9B18 - chains B and D of the 4 polymer chains in the assembly; structure by electron microscopy, 2.30 A resolution.

== Chain B ==
Protein: viral protein 3
Organism: enterovirus D68
Reference sequence: A0A097BW12 (A0A097BW12_9ENTO); residues 1-247 here correspond to UniProt positions 318-564 (UniProt number = residue number + 317)
Amino-acid sequence (247 residues; each row starts with the number of its first residue):
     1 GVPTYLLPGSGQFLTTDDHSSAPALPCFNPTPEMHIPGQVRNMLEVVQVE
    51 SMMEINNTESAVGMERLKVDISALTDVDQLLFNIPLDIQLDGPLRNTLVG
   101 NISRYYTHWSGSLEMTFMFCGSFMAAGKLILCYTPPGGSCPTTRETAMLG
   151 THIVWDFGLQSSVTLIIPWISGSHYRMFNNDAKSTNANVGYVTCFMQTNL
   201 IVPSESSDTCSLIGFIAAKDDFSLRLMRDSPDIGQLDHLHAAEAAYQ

== Chain D ==
Protein: Capsid protein VP4
Organism: enterovirus D68
Reference sequence: Q68T42 (POLG_HED68); residues 0-68 here correspond to UniProt positions 1-69 (UniProt number = residue number + 1)
Amino-acid sequence (69 residues; each row starts with the number of its first residue; numbering starts at 0):
     0 MGAQVTRQQTGTHENANIATNGSHITYNQINFYKDSYAASASKQDFSQDP
    50 SKFTEPVVEGLKAGAPVLK
Not modelled in the structure: 0-28, 63, 68
Swiss-Prot annotation at these positions:
  - site: Lys68 (Cleavage)
  - lipidation: Gly1 (N-myristoyl glycine)

== Interface between chain B and chain D ==
Pairs across the interface (40):
  Asp18(B) with Ser39(D); Ala40(D), hydrogen bond (side chain-backbone); Lys42(D), salt bridge
  His19(B) with Ser39(D)
  Ser20(B) with Ile29(D), hydrogen bond (side chain-backbone); Asn30(D); Tyr32(D); Ala37(D); Ala38(D); Ser39(D)
  Ser21(B) with Tyr32(D); Ala37(D), hydrogen bond (backbone-backbone)
  Ala22(B) with Tyr32(D)
  Pro23(B) with Tyr32(D); Asp34(D); Tyr36(D); Ala37(D)
  Ala24(B) with Tyr36(D)
  Leu25(B) with Tyr36(D), hydrogen bond (backbone-side chain)
  Pro26(B) with Asp34(D)
  Cys27(B) with Asp34(D), hydrogen bond (backbone-side chain)
  Gly38(B) with Lys51(D); Phe52(D)
  Gln39(B) with Lys51(D); Phe52(D)
  Val40(B) with Phe52(D), hydrophobic
  Arg41(B) with Asp44(D); Ser46(D), hydrogen bond (side chain-backbone); Gln47(D); Asp48(D)
  Asn42(B) with Gln47(D)
  Glu45(B) with Gln47(D); Asp48(D), hydrogen bond (side chain-backbone); Pro49(D)
  Gln48(B) with Thr53(D)
  Val49(B) with Phe52(D), hydrophobic; Thr53(D)
  Gln160(B) with Pro65(D); Val66(D), hydrogen bond (side chain-backbone); Leu67(D), hydrogen bond (side chain-backbone)
Other interface residues (no listed pair), chain B (20 interface residues in all): Phe28

== In short ==
20 residues of chain B and 21 residues of chain D are in contact, with 9 hydrogen bonds and 1 salt bridge.
Polar contacts include Asp18(B)-Lys42(D), Asp18(B)-Ala40(D) and Ser20(B)-Ile29(D).
Chain B is viral protein 3 and chain D is Capsid protein VP4, both from enterovirus D68; the structure, EV-D68
in complex with inhibitor Jun11-53-7, was determined by electron microscopy.
